PDB entry 6BJS | electron microscopy, 5.50 A resolution (low resolution: residue-level contacts below are approximate; hydrogen-bond / salt-bridge calls are withheld) | chains B and J of the 8 polymer chains in the assembly

== Chain B ==
Molecule: 32-nt DNA strand
Sequence (32 nucleotides; each row starts with the number of its first residue):
     1 CTCTGAATCT CTTCCAGCAC ACATCAGGAC GC
Disordered / not traced: 32

== Chain J ==
Molecule: DNA-directed RNA polymerase subunit beta'
Organism: Escherichia coli (strain K12)
Notes: EC 2.7.7.6
UniProt: P0A8T7 (RPOC_ECOLI); residue numbers follow UniProt; this construct covers 1-1407
Chain sequence (1407 residues; row label = number of the first residue in the row):
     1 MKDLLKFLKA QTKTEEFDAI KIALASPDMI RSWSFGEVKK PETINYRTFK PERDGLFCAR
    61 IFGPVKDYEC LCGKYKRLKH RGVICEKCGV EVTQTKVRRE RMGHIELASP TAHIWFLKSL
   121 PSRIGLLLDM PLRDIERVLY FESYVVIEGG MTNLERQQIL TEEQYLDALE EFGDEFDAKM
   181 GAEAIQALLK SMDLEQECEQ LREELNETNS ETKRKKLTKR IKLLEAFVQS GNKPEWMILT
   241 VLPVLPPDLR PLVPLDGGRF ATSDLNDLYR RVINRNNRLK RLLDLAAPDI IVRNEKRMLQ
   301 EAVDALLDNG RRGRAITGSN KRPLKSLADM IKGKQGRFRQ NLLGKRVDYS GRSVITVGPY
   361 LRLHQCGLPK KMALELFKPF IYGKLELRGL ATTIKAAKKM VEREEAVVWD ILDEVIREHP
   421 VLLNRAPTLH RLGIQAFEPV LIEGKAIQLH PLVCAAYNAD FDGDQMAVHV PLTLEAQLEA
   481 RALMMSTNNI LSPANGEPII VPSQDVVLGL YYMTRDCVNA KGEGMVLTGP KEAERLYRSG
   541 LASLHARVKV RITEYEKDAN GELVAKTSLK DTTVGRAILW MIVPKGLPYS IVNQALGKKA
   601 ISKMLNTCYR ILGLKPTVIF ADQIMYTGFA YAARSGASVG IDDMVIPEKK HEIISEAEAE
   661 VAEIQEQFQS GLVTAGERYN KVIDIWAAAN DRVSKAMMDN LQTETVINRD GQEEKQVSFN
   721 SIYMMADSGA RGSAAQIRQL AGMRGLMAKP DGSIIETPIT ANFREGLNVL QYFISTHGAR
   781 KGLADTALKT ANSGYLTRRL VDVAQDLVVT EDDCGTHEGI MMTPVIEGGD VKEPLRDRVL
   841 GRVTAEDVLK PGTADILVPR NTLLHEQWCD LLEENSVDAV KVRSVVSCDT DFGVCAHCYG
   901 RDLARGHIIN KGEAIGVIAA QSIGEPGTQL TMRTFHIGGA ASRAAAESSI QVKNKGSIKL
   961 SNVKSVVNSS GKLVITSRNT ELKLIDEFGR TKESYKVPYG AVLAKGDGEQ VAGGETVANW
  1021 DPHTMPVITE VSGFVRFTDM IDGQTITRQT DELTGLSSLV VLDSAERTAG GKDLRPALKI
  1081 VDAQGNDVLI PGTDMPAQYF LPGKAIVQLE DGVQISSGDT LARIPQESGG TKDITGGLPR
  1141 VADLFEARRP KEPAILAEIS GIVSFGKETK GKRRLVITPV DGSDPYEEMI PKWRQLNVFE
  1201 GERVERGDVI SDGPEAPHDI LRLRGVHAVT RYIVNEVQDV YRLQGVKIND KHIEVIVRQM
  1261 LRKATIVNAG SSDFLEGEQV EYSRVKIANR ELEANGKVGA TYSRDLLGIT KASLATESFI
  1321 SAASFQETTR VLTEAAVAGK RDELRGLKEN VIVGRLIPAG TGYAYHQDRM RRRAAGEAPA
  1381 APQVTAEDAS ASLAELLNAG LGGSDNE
Disordered / not traced: 1-15, 934-947, 1127-1133, 1374-1407
Metal / ion sites: Zn2+ site 1: Cys-72, Cys-85, Cys-88; Mg2+: Asp-460, Asp-462, Asp-464; Zn2+ site 2: Cys-814, Cys-888, Cys-895, Cys-898
Curated features (UniProtKB/Swiss-Prot):
  - binding site (Zn(2+)): Cys-70, Cys-72, Cys-85, Cys-88, Cys-814, Cys-888, Cys-895, Cys-898
  - binding site (Mg(2+)): Asp-460, Asp-462, Asp-464
  - modified residue: Lys-983 (N6-acetyllysine)
  - mutagenesis: Gln-504 (Q504P: Resistant to antibiotics salinamide A and B), Asn-690 (N690D: Resistant to antibiotics salinamide A and B), Met-697 (M697V: Resistant to antibiotics salinamide A and B), Ala-735 (A735T: Resistant to antibiotics salinamide A and B), Arg-738 (R738C/H/P/S: Resistant to antibiotics salinamide A and B), Ala-748 (A748E: Resistant to antibiotics salinamide A and B), Pro-758 (P758S/T: Resistant to antibiotics salinamide A and B), Phe-763 (F763C: Resistant to antibiotics salinamide A and B), Ser-775 (S775A: Resistant to antibiotics salinamide A and B), Ala-779 (A779T/V: Resistant to antibiotics salinamide A and B), Arg-780 (R780C: Resistant to antibiotics salinamide A and B), Gly-782 (G782A/C: Resistant to antibiotics salinamide A and B), 1 further mutagenesis entry in UniProt

== How chain B and chain J interact ==
Contacting residue pairs - 19 pairs, chain B then chain J:
  DC3(B) / Ser-210(J)
  DT4(B) / Asn-209(J)
  DT4(B) / Ser-210(J)
  DG5(B) / Thr-212(J)
  DT12(B) / Leu-120(J)
  DC14(B) / Gln-1326(J)
  DC14(B) / Glu-1327(J)
  DC15(B) / Lys-334(J)
  DC15(B) / Tyr-795(J)
  DC15(B) / Gln-1326(J)
  DA16(B) / Lys-334(J)
  DA16(B) / Thr-790(J)
  DA16(B) / Ala-791(J)
  DA16(B) / Gly-794(J)
  DG17(B) / Lys-334(J)
  DA19(B) / Arg-352(J)
  DC25(B) / Leu-255(J)
  DA26(B) / Thr-262(J)
  DA26(B) / Arg-270(J)
Other interface residues (no listed pair), chain B (13 interface residues in all): DC18, DG27
Other interface residues (no listed pair), chain J (21 interface residues in all): Lys-118, Glu-211, Ser-319, Arg-339, Arg-346, Ala-426

== Summary ==
13 residues of chain B face 21 of chain J across their interface. Cys-72(J), Cys-85(J) and Cys-88(J) form the
Zn2+ site 1. Asp-460(J), Asp-462(J) and Asp-464(J) form the Mg2+ site. UniProt lists 8 Zn2+-binding residues,
3 Mg2+-binding residues and 13 mutagenesis sites on chain J.
Here chain B is a 32-nt DNA strand and chain J is DNA-directed RNA polymerase subunit beta' (Escherichia coli
(strain K12)). Entry 6BJS (CryoEM structure of E.coli his pause elongation complex without pause hairpin) was
determined by electron microscopy together with 6ASX from the same study.
